Entry 7X4X (X-ray diffraction, 2.96 A resolution); this record covers chains E and B.

Chain E (and B):
Molecule: Kelch-like ECH-associated protein 1
Organism: Homo sapiens
Notes: chain B of this document is another copy of the same molecule, construct and numbering; everything in this record applies to it too
UniProt: Q14145 (KEAP1_HUMAN); residues 48-180 here = UniProt positions 48-180
Amino-acid sequence (139 residues; numbered 42 to 180; the number before each row is that of its first residue):
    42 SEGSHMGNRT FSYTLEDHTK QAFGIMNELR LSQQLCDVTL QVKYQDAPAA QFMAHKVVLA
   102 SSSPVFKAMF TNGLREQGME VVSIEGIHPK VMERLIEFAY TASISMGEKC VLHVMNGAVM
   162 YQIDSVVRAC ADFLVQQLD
Not modelled in the structure: 42-49, 178-180 (chain B: 42-49, 179-180)
Sequence notes: expression tag (42-47); conflict Ala172 (Ser in Q14145)
Curated features (UniProtKB/Swiss-Prot):
  - site: Cys151 (Sensor for electrophilic agents)
  - modified residue: Cys151 (S-(2,3-dicarboxypropyl)cysteine)
  - cross-link: Arg135 (N5-[4-(S-L-cysteinyl)-5-methyl-1H-imidazol-2-yl]-L-ornithine (Arg-Cys) (interchain with C-151 in KEAP1)), Cys151 (N5-[4-(S-L-cysteinyl)-5-methyl-1H-imidazol-2-yl]-L-ornithine (Cys-Arg) (interchain with R-135 in KEAP1))
  - natural variant: Val167 (V167F: In a lung adenocarcinoma patient)
  - mutagenesis: Val123 to Gly127 (Abolished interaction with NFE2L2/NRF2; when associated with 161-A-A-162), Ile125 to Gly127 (Increases ubiquitination and proteolytic degradation), Arg135 (R135A: Reduced formation of a high-molecular mass KEAP1 molecule when methylglyoxal accumulates), Cys151 (C151S/N/D/L: Substitution with a small side chain that prevents covalent modification by an electrophile ...), Met161 to Tyr162 (Abolished interaction with NFE2L2/NRF2; when associated with 123-A--A-127), Tyr162 to Ile164 (Increases ubiquitination and proteolytic degradation)
Residues lining bound ligands: 4-ethoxy-4-oxobutanoic acid (9J3): His129, Lys131, Val132, Arg135, Met147, Gly148, Cys151, His154

How chain E and chain B interact:
Pairs across the interface (74):
  Arg50(E) with Glu149(B)
  Thr51(E) with Met147(B), hydrogen bond (side chain-backbone)
  Phe52(E) with Ser146(B); Met147(B), hydrogen bond (backbone-backbone); Ala170(B)
  Ser53(E) with Ile145(B); Ser146(B), hydrogen bond
  Tyr54(E) with Ser144(B); Ile145(B), hydrogen bond (backbone-backbone); Ser166(B); Ala170(B), hydrophobic
  Thr55(E) with Ala143(B); Ser144(B), hydrogen bond
  Leu56(E) with Ala143(B), hydrogen bond (backbone-backbone); Ser166(B)
  His59(E) with Ser103(B), hydrogen bond; Phe139(B); Ala140(B); Ala143(B)
  Thr60(E) with Thr60(B), hydrogen bond; Lys61(B); Phe64(B)
  Lys61(E) with Glu57(B), salt bridge; Thr60(B)
  Ala63(E) with Phe64(B), hydrophobic; Ser102(B)
  Phe64(E) with Thr60(B); Ala63(B), hydrophobic; Phe64(B), hydrophobic
  Ile66(E) with Ala101(B); Ser102(B)
  Met67(E) with Phe64(B), hydrophobic; Met67(B), hydrophobic; Val98(B); Val99(B), hydrophobic; Ser102(B)
  Leu76(E) with Phe111(B); Thr112(B)
  His96(E) with Val98(B)
  Val98(E) with Met67(B); Leu70(B), hydrophobic; His96(B)
  Ala101(E) with Ile66(B)
  Ser102(E) with Ala63(B); Ile66(B); Met67(B)
  Ser103(E) with His59(B), hydrogen bond
  Phe111(E) with Leu76(B)
  Thr112(E) with Gln75(B); Leu76(B)
  Gly119(E) with Gln118(B)
  Phe139(E) with Leu56(B), hydrophobic; His59(B)
  Ala140(E) with His59(B)
  Ala143(E) with Thr55(B); Leu56(B), hydrogen bond (backbone-backbone); His59(B)
  Ser144(E) with Tyr54(B), hydrogen bond (side chain-backbone); Thr55(B), hydrogen bond
  Ile145(E) with Phe52(B); Ser53(B); Tyr54(B), hydrogen bond (backbone-backbone)
  Ser146(E) with Phe52(B), hydrogen bond (side chain-backbone); Ser53(B)
  Met147(E) with Thr51(B); Phe52(B), hydrogen bond (backbone-backbone)
  Gly148(E) with Arg50(B)
  Glu149(E) with Arg50(B), hydrogen bond (backbone-backbone)
  Ser166(E) with Tyr54(B); Leu56(B)
  Ala170(E) with Phe52(B); Tyr54(B), hydrophobic
  Phe174(E) with Thr51(B); Phe52(B), hydrophobic
Also at the interface, not in a pair above, chain E (46 interface residues in all): Glu57, Glu69, Leu70, Gln75, Lys97, Val99, Lys108, Gln118, Met120, Val167, Cys171
Also at the interface, not in a pair above, chain B (45 interface residues in all): Lys97, Lys108, Gly119, Gly148, Val152, Val167, Cys171, Phe174

Summary:
The interface between chain E and chain B involves 46 residues on one side and 45 on the other; the contacts
include 16 hydrogen bonds and 1 salt bridge. Among the polar pairs are Lys61(E)-Glu57(B), Thr51(E)-Met147(B)
and Ser53(E)-Ser146(B). Ligands of chain E: 4-ethoxy-4-oxobutanoic acid.
Both chains are Kelch-like ECH-associated protein 1 (Homo sapiens). Entry 7X4X (BTB domain of KEAP1 in complex
with MEF) was determined by X-ray diffraction (same publication as 7X4W).
